PDB entry 3CCS | X-ray diffraction, 2.95 A resolution | chains T and 0 of the 31 polymer chains in the assembly

[Chain T]
Protein: 50S ribosomal protein L24P
From: Haloarcula marismortui
UniProtKB: P10972 (RL24_HALMA); residues 0-119 here correspond to UniProt positions 1-120 (UniProt number = residue number + 1)
Sequence (120 residues; row label = number of the first residue in the row; numbering starts at 0):
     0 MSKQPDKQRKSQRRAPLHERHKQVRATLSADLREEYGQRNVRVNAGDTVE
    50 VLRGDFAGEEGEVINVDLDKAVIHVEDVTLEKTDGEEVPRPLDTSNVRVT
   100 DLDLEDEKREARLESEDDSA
Not modelled in the structure: 0
Bound ions: Na+: Ser-94, Asn-95 (shared with U308(0), U335(0), C342(0) of chain 0); Mg2+: Leu-112, Ser-114, Asp-117

[Chain 0]
Molecule: 23S ribosomal RNA
From: Haloarcula marismortui
Notes: engineered mutation(s): G2099A, G2482A
Sequence (2923 nucleotides; numbered 1 to 2923; the number before each row is that of its first residue):
     1 GUUGGCUACUAUGCCAGCUGGUGGAUUGCUCGGCUCAGGCGCUGAUGAAG
    51 GACGUGCCAAGCUGCGAUAAGCUGUGGGGAGCCGCACGGAGGCGAAGAAC
   101 CACAGAUUUCCGAAUGAGAAUCUCUCUAACAAUUGCUUCGCGCAAUGAGG
   151 AACCCCGAGAACUGAAACAUCUCAGUAUCGGGAGGAACAGAAAACGCAAC
   201 GUGAUGUCGUUAGUAACCGCGAGUGAACGCGAUACAGCCCAAACCGAAGC
   251 CCUCACGGGCAAUGUGGUGUCAGGGCUACCUCUCAUCAGCCGACCGUCUU
   301 CACGAAGUCUCUUGGAAUAGAGCGUGAUACAGGGUGACAACCCCGUACUG
   351 AAGACCAGUACGCUGUGCGGUAGUGCCAGAGUAGCGGGGGUUGGAUAUCC
   401 CUCGCGAAUAACGCAGGCAUCGACUGCGAAGGCUAAACACAACCUGAGAC
   451 CGAUAGUGAACAAGUAGUGUGAACGAACGCUGCAAAGUACCCUCAGAAGG
   501 GAGGCGAAAUAGAGCAUGAAAUCAGUUGGCGAUCGAGCGACAGGGCAUAC
   551 AAGGUCCCUUGACGAAUGACCGAGACGCGAGUCUCCAGUAAGACUCACGG
   601 GAAGCCGAUGUUCUGUCGUACGUUUUGAAAAACGAGCCAGGGAGUGUGUC
   651 UGUAUGGCAAGUCUAACCGGAGUAUCCGGGGAGGCACAGGGAAACCGACA
   701 UGGCCGCAGGGCUUUGCCCGAGGGCCGCCGUCUUCAAGGGCGGGGAGCCA
   751 UGUGGACACGACCCGAAUCCGGACGAUCUACGCAUGGACAAGAUGAAGCG
   801 UGCCGAAAGGCACGUGGAAGUCUGUUAGAGUUGGUGUCCUACAAUACCCU
   851 CUCGUGAUCUAUGUGUAGGGGUGAAAGGCCCAUCGAGUCCGGCAACAGCU
   901 GGUUCCAAUCGAAACAUGUCGAAGCAUGACCUCCGCCGAGGUAGUCUGUG
   951 AGGUAGAGCGACCGAUUGGUGUGUCCGCCUCCGAGAGGAGUCGGCACACC
  1001 UGUCAAACUCCAAACUUACAGACGCUGUUUGACGCGGGGAUUCCGGUGCG
  1051 CGGGGUAAGCCUGUGUACCAGGAGGGGAACAACCCAGAGAUAGGUUAAGG
  1101 UCCCCAAGUGUGGAUUAAGUGUAAUCCUCUGAAGGUGGUCUCGAGCCCUA
  1151 GACAGCCGGGAGGUGAGCUUAGAAGCAGCUACCCUCUAAGAAAAGCGUAA
  1201 CAGCUUACCGGCCGAGGUUUGAGGCGCCCAAAAUGAUCGGGACUCAAAUC
  1251 CACCACCGAGACCUGUCCGUACCACUCAUACUGGUAAUCGAGUAGAUUGG
  1301 CGCUCUAAUUGGAUGGAAGCAGGGGCGAGAGCUCCUGUGGACCGAUUAGU
  1351 GACGAAAAUCCUGGCCAUAGUAGCAGCGAUAGUCGGGUGAGAACCCCGAC
  1401 GGCCUAAUGGAUAAGGGUUCCUCAGCACUGCUGAUCAGCUGAGGGUUAGC
  1451 CGGUCCUAAGUCUCACCGCAACUCGACUGAGACGAAAUGGGAAACAGGUU
  1501 AAUAUUCCUGUGCCAUCAUGCAGUGAAAGUUGACGCCCUGGGGUCGAUCA
  1551 CGCCGGGCAUUCGCCCGGUCGAACCGUCCAACUCCGUGGAAGCCGUAAUG
  1601 GCAGGAAGCGGACGAACGGCGGCAUAGGGAAACGUGAUUCAACCUGGGGC
  1651 CCAUGAAAAGACGAGCAUGAUGUCCGUACCGAGAACCGACACAGGUGUCC
  1701 AUGGCGGCGAAAGCCAAGGCCUGUCGGGAGCAACCAACGUUAGGGAAUUC
  1751 GGCAAGUUAGUCCCGUACCUUCGGAAGAAGGGAUGCCUGCUCCGGAACGG
  1801 AGCAGGUCGCAGUGACUCGGAAGCUCGGACUGUCUAGUAACAACAUAGGU
  1851 GACCGCAAAUCCGCAAGGACUCGUACGGUCACUGAAUCCUGCCCAGUGCA
  1901 GGUAUCUGAACACCUCGUACAAGAGGACGAAGGACCUGUCAACGGCGGGG
  1951 GUAACUAUGACCCUCUUAAGGUAGCGUAGUACCUUGCCGCAUCAGUAGCG
  2001 GCUUGCAUGAAUGGAUUAACCAGAGCUUCACUGUCCCAACGUUGGGCCCG
  2051 GUGAACUGUACAUUCCAGUGCGGAGUCUGGAGACACCCAGGGGGAAGCAA
  2101 AGACCCUAUGGAGCUUUACUGCAGGCUGUCGCUGAGACGUGGUCGCCGAU
  2151 GUGCAGCAUAGGUAGGAGUCGUUACAGAGGUACCCGCGCUAGCGGGCCAC
  2201 CCAGACAACAGUGAAAUACUACCCGUCGGUGACUGCGACUCUCACUCCGG
  2251 GAGGAGGACACCGAUAGCCGGGCAGUUUGACUGGGGCGGUACGCGCUCGA
  2301 AAAGAUAUCGAGCGCGCCCUAUGGUCAUCUCAGCCGGGACAGAGACCCGG
  2351 CGAAGAGUGCAAGAGCAAAAGAUGACUUGACAGUGUUCUUCCCAACGAGG
  2401 AACGCUGACGCGAAAGCGUGGUCUAGCGAACCAAUUAGCCUGCUUGAUGC
  2451 GGGCAAUUGAUGACAGAAAAGCUACCCUAGGAAUAACAGAGUCGUCACUC
  2501 GCAAGAGCACAUAUCGACCGAGUGGCUUGCUACCUCGAUGUCGGUUCCCU
  2551 CCAUCCUGCCCGUGCAGAAGCGGGCAAGGGUGAGGUUGUUCGCCUAUUAA
  2601 AGGAGGUCGUGAGCUGGGUUUAGACCGUCGUGAGACAGGUCGGCUGCUAU
  2651 CUACUGGGUGUGUAAUGGUGUCUGACAAGAACGACCGUAUAGUACGAGAG
  2701 GAACUACGGUUGGUGGCCACUGGUGUACCGGUUGUUCGAGAGAGCACGUG
  2751 CCGGGUAGCCACGCCACACGGGGUAAGAGCUGAACGCAUCUAAGCUCGAA
  2801 ACCCACUUGGAAAAGAGACACCGCCGAGGUCCCGCGUACAAGACGCGGUC
  2851 GAUAGACUCGGGGUGUGCGCGUCGAGGUAACGAGACGUUAAGCCCACGAG
  2901 CACUAACAGACCAAAGCCAUCAU
Not modelled in the structure: 1-9, 126-127, 715, 971-998, 1560, 1952-1963, 2137-2236, 2339-2343, 2665-2666, 2915-2923
Modified residues: 1MA (6-hydro-1-methyladenosine-5'-monophosphate) at position 628, OMU (o2'-methyluridine 5'-monophosphate) at position 2587, OMG (o2'-methylguanosine-5'-monophosphate) at position 2588, UR3 (3-methyluridine-5'-monophoshate) at position 2619, PSU (pseudouridine-5'-monophosphate) at position 2621
Bound ions: Na+ site 1: U12, C2086; Mg2+ site 1 near G28 (its only coordinating residue here); Na+ site 2: C40, G41; Na+ site 3 near G56 (its only coordinating residue here); Sr2+ site 1: A86, C87; Na+ site 4 near U108 (its only coordinating residue here); Mg2+ site 2 near U115 (its only coordinating residue here); Na+ site 5: C130, U146; Na+ site 6: C141, G142; Sr2+ site 2: G147, A183 (shared with 1 residue of chain M); K+ site 1: C162, U172; Mg2+ site 3: C162, U2276; 54 more Na+ sites not listed; 66 more Mg2+ sites not listed; 55 more Sr2+ sites not listed; 1 more K+ sites not listed

[How chain T and chain 0 interact]
Pairs across the interface (116; chain T residue first):
  Ser-1(T) / A331(0)  base contact
  Ser-1(T) / G446(0)  phosphate contact
  Ser-1(T) / A447(0)  hydrogen bond to the phosphate
  Lys-2(T) / G332(0)  hydrogen bond to the sugar
  Lys-2(T) / A447(0)  hydrogen bond to the phosphate
  Lys-2(T) / G448(0)  salt bridge to the phosphate
  Gln-3(T) / G332(0)  sugar contact
  Gln-3(T) / A447(0)  hydrogen bond to the base
  Gln-3(T) / G448(0)  hydrogen bond to the phosphate
  Pro-4(T) / G332(0)  sugar contact
  Pro-4(T) / G333(0)  sugar contact
  Asp-5(T) / U30(0)  hydrogen bond to the sugar
  Asp-5(T) / C31(0)  phosphate contact
  Asp-5(T) / G32(0)  base contact
  Lys-6(T) / G446(0)  salt bridge to the phosphate
  Gln-7(T) / G332(0)  hydrogen bond to the base
  Gln-7(T) / G333(0)  sugar contact
  Arg-8(T) / U30(0)  salt bridge to the phosphate
  Arg-8(T) / C31(0)  salt bridge to the phosphate
  Arg-8(T) / G333(0)  sugar contact
  Arg-8(T) / G334(0)  salt bridge to the phosphate
  Lys-9(T) / G32(0)  salt bridge to the phosphate
  Gln-11(T) / G333(0)  base contact
  Gln-11(T) / G334(0)  sugar contact
  Arg-12(T) / C31(0)  salt bridge to the phosphate
  Arg-13(T) / C31(0)  hydrogen bond to the phosphate
  Arg-13(T) / G32(0)  salt bridge to the phosphate
  Pro-15(T) / C100(0)  sugar contact
  Pro-15(T) / C101(0)  sugar contact
  Leu-16(T) / C82(0)  phosphate contact
  Leu-16(T) / A99(0)  sugar contact
  Leu-16(T) / C100(0)  sugar contact
  His-17(T) / G78(0)  sugar contact
  His-17(T) / A99(0)  base contact
  His-17(T) / C100(0)  hydrogen bond to the sugar
  His-17(T) / C101(0)  sugar contact
  Glu-18(T) / C301(0)  phosphate contact
  His-20(T) / G78(0)  sugar contact
  His-20(T) / G79(0)  sugar contact
  His-20(T) / A99(0)  hydrogen bond to the base
  Lys-21(T) / C343(0)  hydrogen bond to the sugar
  Lys-21(T) / C344(0)  sugar contact
  Lys-21(T) / G345(0)  phosphate contact
  Arg-24(T) / C343(0)  sugar contact
  Arg-24(T) / C344(0)  salt bridge to the phosphate
  Thr-26(T) / C342(0)  phosphate contact
  Thr-26(T) / C343(0)  hydrogen bond to the phosphate
  Arg-32(T) / G307(0)  salt bridge to the phosphate
  Arg-32(T) / U308(0)  salt bridge to the phosphate
  Arg-38(T) / A306(0)  salt bridge to the phosphate
  Arg-38(T) / G307(0)  salt bridge to the phosphate
  Arg-38(T) / U308(0)  salt bridge to the phosphate
  Arg-38(T) / C343(0)  phosphate contact
  Asn-39(T) / C343(0)  phosphate contact
  Asn-39(T) / C344(0)  hydrogen bond to the phosphate
  Arg-41(T) / G79(0)  phosphate contact
  Arg-41(T) / A80(0)  sugar contact
  Arg-41(T) / G81(0)  salt bridge to the phosphate
  Asn-43(T) / A80(0)  hydrogen bond to the phosphate
  Asn-43(T) / G81(0)  phosphate contact
  Ala-44(T) / G81(0)  hydrogen bond to the phosphate
  Arg-52(T) / U308(0)  hydrogen bond to the base
  Arg-52(T) / A316(0)  phosphate contact
  Arg-52(T) / A317(0)  phosphate contact
  Arg-52(T) / U318(0)  salt bridge to the phosphate
  Gly-53(T) / G336(0)  base contact
  Asp-54(T) / G315(0)  hydrogen bond to the sugar
  Asp-54(T) / A316(0)  sugar contact
  Asp-54(T) / G336(0)  hydrogen bond to the base
  Val-65(T) / G81(0)  sugar contact
  Val-65(T) / C82(0)  phosphate contact
  Asp-66(T) / C82(0)  phosphate contact
  Leu-67(T) / G81(0)  phosphate contact
  Leu-67(T) / C82(0)  hydrogen bond to the phosphate
  Asp-68(T) / C82(0)  phosphate contact
  Asp-68(T) / C87(0)  phosphate contact
  Lys-69(T) / C87(0)  hydrogen bond to the base
  Leu-79(T) / A484(0)  sugar contact
  Leu-79(T) / A486(0)  sugar contact
  Glu-80(T) / A486(0)  hydrogen bond to the sugar
  Lys-81(T) / A486(0)  salt bridge to the phosphate
  Lys-81(T) / G487(0)  phosphate contact
  Thr-82(T) / G487(0)  hydrogen bond to the phosphate
  Thr-82(T) / U488(0)  sugar contact
  Thr-82(T) / A489(0)  base contact
  Thr-82(T) / G504(0)  sugar contact
  Asp-83(T) / A489(0)  sugar contact
  Val-87(T) / A486(0)  phosphate contact
  Arg-89(T) / G336(0)  base contact
  Arg-89(T) / C483(0)  hydrogen bond to the base
  Arg-89(T) / A484(0)  sugar contact
  Pro-90(T) / A484(0)  sugar contact
  Pro-90(T) / A485(0)  phosphate contact
  Asp-92(T) / U335(0)  sugar contact
  Ser-94(T) / U308(0)  base contact
  Ser-94(T) / G334(0)  hydrogen bond to the base
  Ser-94(T) / U335(0)  hydrogen bond to the sugar
  Ser-94(T) / C342(0)  hydrogen bond to the sugar
  Ser-94(T) / C343(0)  sugar contact
  Asn-95(T) / U308(0)  base contact
  Asn-95(T) / U335(0)  hydrogen bond to the sugar
  Asn-95(T) / G336(0)  hydrogen bond to the phosphate
  Arg-97(T) / U308(0)  salt bridge to the phosphate
  Arg-97(T) / C309(0)  salt bridge to the phosphate
  Asp-105(T) / A80(0)  phosphate contact
  Asp-105(T) / A95(0)  base contact
  Asp-105(T) / G97(0)  hydrogen bond to the base
  Glu-106(T) / G97(0)  base contact
  Lys-107(T) / G79(0)  base contact
  Lys-107(T) / G97(0)  base contact
  Arg-111(T) / G79(0)  salt bridge to the phosphate
  Arg-111(T) / A80(0)  salt bridge to the phosphate
  Asp-116(T) / C303(0)  sugar contact
  Asp-117(T) / C303(0)  phosphate contact
  Ser-118(T) / C303(0)  hydrogen bond to the phosphate
  Ser-118(T) / G304(0)  phosphate contact
Interface residues without a listed pair, chain T (57 interface residues in all): Ala-25, Val-42, Leu-51, Arg-108
Interface residues without a listed pair, chain 0 (50 interface residues in all): G77, C83, C85, A302

[Overview]
Chain T and chain 0 form an interface of 57 and 50 residues respectively; the contacts include 30 hydrogen
bonds and 21 salt bridges. Polar pairs include Gln-3(T)/A447(0), Gln-7(T)/G332(0) and His-20(T)/A99(0).
G147(0) and A183(0) form the Sr2+ site 2.
Chain T is 50S ribosomal protein L24P and chain 0 is 23S ribosomal RNA, both from Haloarcula marismortui; the
structure, Structure of Anisomycin resistant 50S Ribosomal Subunit: 23S rRNA mutation G2482A, was determined
by X-ray diffraction (same publication as 3CC2, 3CC4, 3CC7, 3CCE, 3CCJ, 3CCL and 6 further entries).
